7SK4 - chains A and F of the 6 polymer chains in the assembly; structure by electron microscopy, 3.30 A resolution.

# Chain A
Name: Atypical chemokine receptor 3
Organism: Homo sapiens
Reference sequence: P25106 (ACKR3_HUMAN); residues 2-362 here = UniProt positions 2-362
Chain sequence (393 residues; numbered -1 to 391; the number before each row is that of its first residue; numbers below 1 keep their minus sign (Gly-1 is residue -1)):
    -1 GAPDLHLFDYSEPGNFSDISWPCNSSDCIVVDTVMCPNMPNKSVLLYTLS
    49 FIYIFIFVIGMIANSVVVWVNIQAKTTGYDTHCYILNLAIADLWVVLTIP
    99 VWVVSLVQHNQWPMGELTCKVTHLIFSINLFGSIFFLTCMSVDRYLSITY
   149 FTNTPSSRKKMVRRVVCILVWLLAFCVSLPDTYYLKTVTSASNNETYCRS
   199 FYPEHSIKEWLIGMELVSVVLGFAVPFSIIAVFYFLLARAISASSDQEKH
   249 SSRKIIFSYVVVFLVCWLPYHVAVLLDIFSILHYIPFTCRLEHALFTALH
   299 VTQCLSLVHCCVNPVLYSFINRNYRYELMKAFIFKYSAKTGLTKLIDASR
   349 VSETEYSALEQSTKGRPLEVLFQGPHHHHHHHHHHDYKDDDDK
Not modelled in the structure: -1 to 26, 332-391
Sequence notes: cloning artifact (-1 to 1); expression tag (363-391)
UniProt features mapped onto this chain:
  - region: Tyr324 to Lys362 (C-terminal cytoplasmic tail)
  - modified residue (Phosphoserine): Ser347, Ser350, Ser355
  - glycosylation (N-linked (GlcNAc...) asparagine): Asn13, Asn22, Asn39
  - natural variant: Val258 (V258M: In OCABSN)
  - mutagenesis: Ser145 (S145A: Does not result in CXCL12-inducible chemotaxis, calcium mobilization or ERK activation, and has no effect on CXCR7-mediated CXCL12 degradation; when associated with V-147), Thr147 (T147V: Does not result in CXCL12-inducible chemotaxis, calcium mobilization or ERK activation, and has no effect on CXCR7-mediated CXCL12 degradation; when associated with A-145)
Cystine bridges: Cys117-Cys196
From the paper describing this entry:
  - conformationally variable residues (helix shift): Met212 to Leu219
  - mutagenesis - W100A, F124A, D179A, R197A, E213A, D275A: decreased signaling with Stromal cell-derived factor 1 (citing earlier work)
  - mutagenesis - Y268A, Q301A: decreased signaling with Stromal cell-derived factor 1
  - specificity-determining residues: Ser216, Leu305 (proposed by the authors, not directly observed)
  - mutagenesis - Y315A: decreased signaling (citing earlier work)
  - mutagenesis - Y268A, Q301A: increased signaling (constitutive activity)
  - mutagenesis - Y257L: decreased signaling in response to constitutive

# Chain F
Name: CID24 Fab heavy chain
Organism: Homo sapiens
Notes: antibody fragment or engineered binder
Chain sequence (238 residues; each row starts with the number of its first residue):
     1 EISEVQLVESGGGLVQPGGSLRLSCAASGFNISSSSIHWVRQAPGKGLEW
    51 VASISPSYGYTSYADSVKGRFTISADTSKNTAYLQMNSLRAEDTAVYYCA
   101 RVSYWDWTWGWSKYEGMDYWGQGTLVTVSSASTKGPSVFPLAPSSKSTSG
   151 GTAALGCLVKDYFPEPVTVSWNSGALTSGVHTFPAVLQSSGLYSLSSVVT
   201 VPSSSLGTQTYICNVNHKPSNTKVDKKVEPKSCDKTHT
Not modelled in the structure: 1-4, 130-238
Cystine bridges: Cys25-Cys99

# Chain A / chain F interface
Residue-residue contacts - 49 pairs, chain A then chain F:
  Val68(A) - Trp111(F)  hydrophobic
  Asn69(A) - Trp111(F)
  Tyr77(A) - Ser112(F)
  Tyr77(A) - Lys113(F)
  Asp78(A) - Ser112(F)  hydrogen bond (backbone-backbone)
  Asp78(A) - Tyr114(F)  hydrogen bond
  His80(A) - Trp109(F)
  His80(A) - Gly110(F)  hydrogen bond (backbone-backbone)
  Ile83(A) - Gly110(F)
  Ile83(A) - Trp111(F)
  Met138(A) - Trp109(F)  hydrophobic
  Asp141(A) - Trp109(F)
  Arg142(A) - Asp106(F)  salt bridge
  Arg142(A) - Trp109(F)
  Tyr143(A) - Tyr58(F)  hydrogen bond
  Ser145(A) - Tyr104(F)  hydrogen bond
  Ile146(A) - Ser33(F)
  Ile146(A) - Tyr104(F)  hydrophobic
  Thr147(A) - Ser57(F)  hydrogen bond (backbone-side chain)
  Thr147(A) - Tyr58(F)
  Tyr148(A) - Tyr58(F)  hydrophobic
  Thr150(A) - Ser35(F)
  Thr150(A) - Ser36(F)
  Thr150(A) - Ser55(F)
  Asn151(A) - Ser36(F)
  Asn151(A) - His38(F)
  Asn151(A) - Ser53(F)  hydrogen bond
  Asn151(A) - Ile54(F)
  Asn151(A) - Ser55(F)
  Asn151(A) - Tyr60(F)  hydrogen bond (side chain-backbone)
  Ser154(A) - Tyr114(F)
  Lys158(A) - Tyr114(F)  hydrogen bond
  Leu235(A) - Asp106(F)
  Ala241(A) - Asn31(F)  hydrogen bond (backbone-side chain)
  Ser242(A) - Asn31(F)
  Ser243(A) - Asn31(F)
  Asp244(A) - Trp105(F)
  Gln245(A) - Ser34(F)  hydrogen bond
  Gln245(A) - Asp106(F)
  His248(A) - Trp107(F)
  Tyr315(A) - Trp111(F)
  Ser316(A) - Trp111(F)
  Asn319(A) - Trp107(F)
  Asn319(A) - Trp111(F)
  Arg320(A) - Trp107(F)
  Asn321(A) - Trp107(F)
  Asn321(A) - Thr108(F)
  Asn321(A) - Trp111(F)
  Tyr322(A) - Trp111(F)  hydrophobic
Interface residues without a listed pair, chain A (37 interface residues in all): Val65, Gly76, Thr79, Thr152, Ile239, Ser249

# In short
37 residues of chain A and 23 residues of chain F are in contact, with 11 hydrogen bonds and 1 salt bridge.
Among the polar pairs are Arg142(A)-Asp106(F), Asp78(A)-Tyr114(F) and Tyr143(A)-Tyr58(F). From the paper:
W100A, F124A and D179A of chain A, among others, reduce signaling with Stromal cell-derived factor 1;
specificity determinants Ser216(A) and Leu305(A); 10 substitutions were tested in all.
Chain A is Atypical chemokine receptor 3 and chain F is CID24 Fab heavy chain, both from Homo sapiens; the
structure, Cryo-EM structure of ACKR3 in complex with chemokine N-terminal mutant CXCL12_LRHQ, an
intracellular Fab, and an ..., was determined by electron microscopy, deposited together with 7SK3, 7SK5,
7SK6, 7SK7, 7SK8 and 7SK9.
